PDB entry 7CBL | electron microscopy, 2.80 A resolution | chains A and D of the 52 polymer chains in the assembly

[Chain A (and D)]
Name: Flagellar L-ring protein
Organism: Salmonella typhimurium (strain LT2 / SGSC1412 / ATCC 700720)
Notes: chain D of this document is another copy of the same molecule, construct and numbering; everything in this record applies to it too
Reference sequence: P0A1N8 (FLGH_SALTY); residue numbers follow UniProt; this construct covers 1-232
Amino-acid sequence (232 residues; each row starts with the number of its first residue):
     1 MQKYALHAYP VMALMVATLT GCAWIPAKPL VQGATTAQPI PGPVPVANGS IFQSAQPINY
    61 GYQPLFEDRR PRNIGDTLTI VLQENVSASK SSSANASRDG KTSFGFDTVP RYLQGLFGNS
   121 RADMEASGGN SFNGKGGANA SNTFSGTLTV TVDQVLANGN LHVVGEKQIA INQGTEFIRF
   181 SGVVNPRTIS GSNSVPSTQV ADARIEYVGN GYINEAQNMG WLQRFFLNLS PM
Unresolved in the structure: 1-21
UniProt features mapped onto this chain:
  - lipidation: Cys22 (N-palmitoyl cysteine)
Covalent attachments: octanoic acid (caprylic acid) (OCA) linked to Cys22
What the authors report for this chain:
  - post-translational modification sites: Cys22
  - binding site for octanoic acid (caprylic acid): Cys22
  - self-association interface (contacts with another copy of this molecule): Cys22 to Val44

[How chain A and chain D interact]
Residue-residue contacts - 13 pairs, chain A then chain D:
  Ser93(A) - Asn172(D)
  Ala94(A) - Gln173(D)
  Ala94(A) - Tyr212(D)
  Ala96(A) - Tyr212(D)  hydrophobic
  Ser97(A) - Ala216(D)
  Arg98(A) - Glu215(D)
  Arg98(A) - Ala216(D)
  Arg98(A) - Asn218(D)  hydrogen bond (side chain-backbone)
  Gly100(A) - Gln223(D)
  Lys101(A) - Gln223(D)
  Phe104(A) - Pro231(D)  hydrophobic
  Met124(A) - Phe226(D)  hydrophobic
  Phe132(A) - Tyr212(D)
Also at the interface, not in a pair above, chain A (14 interface residues in all): Ser92, Asn95, Thr102, Phe117
Also at the interface, not in a pair above, chain D (13 interface residues in all): Ile213, Gly220, Ser230, Met232

[Summary]
The interface between chain A and chain D involves 14 residues on one side and 13 on the other; the contacts
include 1 hydrogen bond. Its one hydrogen-bonded contact is Arg98(A)-Asn218(D). From the paper: a binding site
for octanoic acid (caprylic acid) at Cys22(A); a modification site at Cys22(A).
Both chains are Flagellar L-ring protein (Salmonella typhimurium (strain LT2 / SGSC1412 / ATCC 700720)). Entry
7CBL (Cryo-EM structure of the flagellar LP ring from Salmonella) was determined by electron microscopy (same
publication as 7CBM, 7CG0, 7CG4, 7CGO, 7E80, 7E81 and 7E82).
